PDB entry 1CNC | X-ray diffraction, 2.20 A resolution | chain A

== Chain A ==
Molecule: Carbonic anhydrase II
From: Homo sapiens
Notes: EC 4.2.1.1
UniProtKB: P00918 (CAH2_HUMAN); the author numbering skips numbers that UniProt does not, so the offset changes along the chain: 2-125 = UniProt 1-124; 127-261 = UniProt 125-259
Sequence (259 residues; numbered 2 to 261; 1 number in that range is skipped by the numbering (no residue carries it; nothing is unmodelled there); the number before each row is that of its first residue):
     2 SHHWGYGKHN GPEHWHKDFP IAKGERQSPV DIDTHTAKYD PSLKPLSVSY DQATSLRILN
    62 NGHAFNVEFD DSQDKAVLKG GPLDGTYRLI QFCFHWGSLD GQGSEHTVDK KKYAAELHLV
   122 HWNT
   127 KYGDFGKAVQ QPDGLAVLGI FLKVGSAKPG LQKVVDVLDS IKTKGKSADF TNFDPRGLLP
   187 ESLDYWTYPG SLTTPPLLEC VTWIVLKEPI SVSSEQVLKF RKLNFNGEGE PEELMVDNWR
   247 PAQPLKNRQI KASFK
Unresolved in the structure: 2-4, 261
Construct notes: conflict Cys94 (His93 in P00918)
Metal / ion sites: Zn2+: Cys94, His96, His119

== In short ==
Cys94, His96 and His119 form the Zn2+ site.
Chain A is Carbonic anhydrase II (Homo sapiens); the structure, Compensatory plastic effects in the redesign
of protein-zinc binding sites, was determined by X-ray diffraction together with 1CVH, 1CVD, 1CVE, 1CVF and
1CNB from the same study.
